PDB entry 8C0Z | electron microscopy, 3.22 A resolution | chains C and F of the 5 polymer chains in the assembly

== Chain C (and F) ==
Molecule: Iron-sulfur cluster-binding protein potential subunit of aldehyde oxidoreductase
Organism: Aromatoleum aromaticum
Notes: chain F of this document is another copy of the same molecule, construct and numbering; everything in this record applies to it too
Reference sequence: Q5P144 (Q5P144_AROAE); residues 1-158 here = UniProt positions 1-158
Chain sequence (192 residues; numbered -33 to 158; the number before each row is that of its first residue; numbers below 1 keep their minus sign (Met-33 is residue -33)):
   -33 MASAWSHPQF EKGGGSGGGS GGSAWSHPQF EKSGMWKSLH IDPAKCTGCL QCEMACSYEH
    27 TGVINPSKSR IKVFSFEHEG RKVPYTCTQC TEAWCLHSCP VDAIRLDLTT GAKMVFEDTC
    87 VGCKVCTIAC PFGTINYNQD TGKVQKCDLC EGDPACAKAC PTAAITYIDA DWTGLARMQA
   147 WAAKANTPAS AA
Not modelled in the structure: -33 to 0
Differences from the reference sequence: initiating methionine (-33); expression tag (-32 to 0)
Bound ions: 4Fe-4S cluster Fe site 1: Cys12, Cys15, Cys18, Cys126; 4Fe-4S cluster Fe site 2: Cys22, Cys113, Cys116, Cys122; 4Fe-4S cluster Fe site 3: Cys53, Cys56, Cys61, Cys96; 4Fe-4S cluster Fe site 4: Cys65, Cys86, Cys89, Cys92
Residues lining bound ligands:
  - 4Fe-4S cluster (SF4), molecule 1: Lys11, Cys12, Thr13, Gly14, Cys15, Leu16, Gln17, Cys18, Val39, Ala125, Cys126, Pro127, Thr128, Ala130, Ile131
  - 4Fe-4S cluster (SF4), molecule 2: Cys22, His26, Arg36, Ile37, Cys113, Asp114, Leu115, Cys116, Pro120, Ala121, Cys122
  - 4Fe-4S cluster (SF4), molecule 3: Cys53, Thr54, Gln55, Cys56, Trp60, Cys61, Cys96, Phe98, Thr100, Ile101, Lys112
  - 4Fe-4S cluster (SF4), molecule 4: Ser64, Cys65, Pro66, Ile70, Cys86, Val87, Gly88, Cys89, Lys90, Val91, Cys92, Val110

== Chain C / chain F interface ==
Pairs across the interface - 37 pairs, chain C then chain F:
  Pro9(C) - Asn152(F)
  Ser33(C) - Trp138(F)  hydrogen bond (backbone-side chain)
  Ser35(C) - Trp138(F)
  Lys38(C) - Trp138(F)
  Phe40(C) - Leu141(F)  hydrophobic
  Phe40(C) - Met144(F)  hydrophobic
  Arg47(C) - Asn152(F)  hydrogen bond (side chain-backbone)
  Val49(C) - Asn152(F)
  Val87(C) - Thr57(F)
  Val87(C) - Glu58(F)  hydrogen bond (backbone-backbone)
  Gly88(C) - Cys56(F)
  Gly88(C) - Thr57(F)  hydrogen bond (backbone-backbone)
  Cys89(C) - Thr54(F)  hydrogen bond (backbone-side chain)
  Lys90(C) - Thr54(F)
  Lys90(C) - Gln55(F)  hydrogen bond (side chain-backbone)
  Val91(C) - Phe98(F)  hydrophobic
  Thr93(C) - Arg143(F)  hydrogen bond (backbone-side chain)
  Ile94(C) - Arg143(F)
  Cys96(C) - Arg143(F)  hydrogen bond (backbone-side chain)
  Pro97(C) - Trp147(F)  hydrogen bond (backbone-side chain)
  Phe98(C) - Arg143(F)
  Phe98(C) - Met144(F)  hydrogen bond (backbone-backbone)
  Phe98(C) - Trp147(F)  hydrophobic
  Gly99(C) - Gly140(F)
  Gly99(C) - Arg143(F)
  Gly99(C) - Met144(F)
  Thr100(C) - Met144(F)
  Asn102(C) - Trp138(F)
  Asn102(C) - Gly140(F)
  Tyr103(C) - Thr57(F)  hydrogen bond
  Tyr103(C) - Asp137(F)
  Asn104(C) - Asp137(F)
  Gln105(C) - Met1(F)
  Gln105(C) - Trp2(F)
  Gln105(C) - Ala136(F)
  Gln105(C) - Asp137(F)  hydrogen bond (backbone-side chain)
  Trp147(C) - Ala158(F)
Also at the interface, not in a pair above, chain C (29 interface residues in all): Phe42, Tyr51, Val67, Gly108, Lys109
Also at the interface, not in a pair above, chain F (25 interface residues in all): Trp60, Thr139, Gln145, Ala148, Ala149, Thr153, Pro154

== Overview ==
The interface between chain C and chain F involves 29 residues on one side and 25 on the other, with 12
hydrogen bonds. Polar pairs include Ser33(C)-Trp138(F), Arg47(C)-Asn152(F) and Cys89(C)-Thr54(F). Bound to
chain C: 4 copies of 4Fe-4S cluster.
Chain C and chain F are both Iron-sulfur cluster-binding protein potential subunit of aldehyde oxidoreductase
(Aromatoleum aromaticum); the structure, CryoEM structure of a tungsten-containing aldehyde oxidoreductase
from Aromatoleum aromaticum, was determined by electron microscopy.
